Entry 6NJP (electron microscopy, 3.29 A resolution); this record covers chains D and E of the 7 polymer chains in the assembly.

Chain D (and E):
Protein: Translocator EscN
From: Escherichia coli O127:H6 (strain E2348/69 / EPEC)
Notes: chain E of this document is another copy of the same molecule, construct and numbering; everything in this record applies to it too
UniProtKB: B7UMA6 (B7UMA6_ECO27); numbering as in UniProt (aligned over 1-446)
Amino-acid sequence (449 residues; each row starts with the number of its first residue; numbers below 1 keep their minus sign (Gly-2 is residue -2)):
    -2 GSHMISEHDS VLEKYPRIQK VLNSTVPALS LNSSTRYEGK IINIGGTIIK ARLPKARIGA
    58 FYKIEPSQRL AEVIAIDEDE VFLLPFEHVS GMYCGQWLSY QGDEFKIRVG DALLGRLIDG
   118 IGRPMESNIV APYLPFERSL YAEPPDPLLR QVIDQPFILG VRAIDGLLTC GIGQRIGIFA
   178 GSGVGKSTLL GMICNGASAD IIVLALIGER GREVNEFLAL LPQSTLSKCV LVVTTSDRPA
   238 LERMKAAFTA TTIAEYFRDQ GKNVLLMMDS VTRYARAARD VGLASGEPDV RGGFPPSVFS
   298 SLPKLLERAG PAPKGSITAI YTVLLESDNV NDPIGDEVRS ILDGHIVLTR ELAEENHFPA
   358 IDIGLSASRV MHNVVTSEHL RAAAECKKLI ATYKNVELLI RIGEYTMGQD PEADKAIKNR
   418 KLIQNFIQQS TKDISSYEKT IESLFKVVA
Unresolved in the structure: -2 to 33 (chain E: -2 to 34)
Sequence notes: expression tag (-2 to 0)
Metal / ion sites: Mg2+: Ser184 (together with ADP)
Residues lining bound ligands:
  - ADP (adenosine-5'-diphosphate), molecule 1: Gly178, Ser179, Gly180, Val181, Gly182, Lys183, Ser184, Thr185, Phe355, Pro356, Thr428
  - ADP, molecule 2: Ala364, Ser365, Arg366
  - aluminium fluoride (AF3), molecule 1: Gly178, Ser179, Gly180, Lys183, Ser184, Glu206, Arg207, Glu210, Leu321
  - aluminium fluoride (AF3), molecule 2: Arg336, Ser337, Arg366
What the authors report for this chain:
  - mutagenesis - E401A: decreased catalytic activity
  - mutagenesis - E401A: abolished binding to EscO
  - catalytic residues: Glu206
  - binding site for ADP: Phe355
  - binding site for aluminium fluoride: Lys183, Arg207, Arg366

Interface between chain D and chain E:
Pairs across the interface - 73 pairs, chain D then chain E:
  Lys52(D) with Tyr90(E); Cys91(E)
  Ala53(D) with Met89(E); Tyr90(E)
  Arg54(D) with Tyr90(E)
  Ile55(D) with Ile41(E), hydrophobic; Val86(E); Ser87(E); Met89(E)
  Ala72(D) with Ile41(E)
  Ile73(D) with Asn40(E); Ile41(E), hydrogen bond (backbone-backbone)
  Asp74(D) with Ile39(E); Asn40(E)
  Glu75(D) with Ile39(E); Arg49(E), salt bridge; Cys91(E), hydrogen bond (backbone-side chain)
  Pro141(D) with Asp234(E)
  Pro144(D) with Gly208(E); Val211(E); Asn212(E), hydrogen bond (backbone-side chain); Thr232(E)
  Leu145(D) with Leu114(E), hydrophobic; Glu123(E); Asn212(E), hydrogen bond (backbone-side chain)
  Arg147(D) with Arg209(E); Asn212(E), hydrogen bond (backbone-side chain)
  Arg172(D) with Arg207(E)
  Val287(D) with Arg276(E); Leu280(E), hydrophobic
  Arg288(D) with Glu323(E), salt bridge
  Pro293(D) with Asp277(E)
  Pro300(D) with Ser233(E); Asp234(E)
  Lys301(D) with Asp234(E)
  Glu304(D) with Arg207(E); Gly208(E), hydrogen bond (side chain-backbone); Ser233(E), hydrogen bond; Asp234(E)
  Asp333(D) with Ser179(E), hydrogen bond; Glu323(E)
  Glu334(D) with Arg270(E), salt bridge; Arg273(E), salt bridge
  Arg336(D) with Ser179(E); Arg347(E)
  Ser337(D) with Ser179(E); Arg207(E), hydrogen bond (backbone-side chain); Arg270(E), hydrogen bond
  Ile338(D) with Arg207(E), hydrogen bond (backbone-side chain)
  Leu339(D) with Arg207(E)
  Asp340(D) with Arg207(E), salt bridge; Arg209(E), salt bridge
  Gly361(D) with Glu351(E)
  Leu362(D) with Glu351(E)
  Arg366(D) with Gly180(E); Arg207(E)
  Val367(D) with Arg209(E)
  Asn370(D) with Glu213(E)
  Ala381(D) with Asn353(E), hydrogen bond (backbone-side chain)
  Lys385(D) with Asn353(E)
  Ala388(D) with Glu351(E); Glu352(E)
  Val393(D) with Arg398(E)
  Leu396(D) with Leu395(E), hydrophobic
  Glu401(D) with Ile399(E)
  Tyr402(D) with Arg398(E)
  Thr403(D) with Arg398(E), hydrogen bond (side chain-backbone); Ile399(E); Gly400(E), hydrogen bond (side chain-backbone)
  Gln406(D) with Ile397(E); Gly400(E); Tyr402(E)
  Asp407(D) with Arg398(E), salt bridge
Interface residues without a listed pair, chain D (51 interface residues in all): Leu146, Gln148, Val149, Ile150, Glu284, Pro285, Asn328, Lys384, Asn392, Ala410
Interface residues without a listed pair, chain E (50 interface residues in all): Gly42, Gly43, Gly88, Met122, Glu206, Leu215, Gly290, Leu322, Ser324, Asp325, Ala350, Glu394

Summary:
51 residues of chain D face 50 of chain E across their interface; the contacts include 14 hydrogen bonds and 7
salt bridges. Among the polar pairs are Glu75(D)-Arg49(E), Arg288(D)-Glu323(E) and Glu334(D)-Arg270(E). Chain
D binds ADP and aluminium fluoride. From the paper: the catalytic residue Glu206(D); E401A of chain D reduces
catalytic activity.
Chain D and chain E are both Translocator EscN (Escherichia coli O127:H6 (strain E2348/69 / EPEC)); the
structure, Structure of the assembled ATPase EscN in complex with its central stalk EscO from the
enteropathogenic ..., was determined by electron microscopy, deposited together with 6NJO.
